PDB entry 8Y5F | electron microscopy, 3.13 A resolution | chains B and D of the 4 polymer chains in the assembly

[Chain B]
Name: Spermidine/putrescine transport system permease protein PotB
Source organism: Escherichia coli
Sequence (285 residues; row label = number of the first residue in the row):
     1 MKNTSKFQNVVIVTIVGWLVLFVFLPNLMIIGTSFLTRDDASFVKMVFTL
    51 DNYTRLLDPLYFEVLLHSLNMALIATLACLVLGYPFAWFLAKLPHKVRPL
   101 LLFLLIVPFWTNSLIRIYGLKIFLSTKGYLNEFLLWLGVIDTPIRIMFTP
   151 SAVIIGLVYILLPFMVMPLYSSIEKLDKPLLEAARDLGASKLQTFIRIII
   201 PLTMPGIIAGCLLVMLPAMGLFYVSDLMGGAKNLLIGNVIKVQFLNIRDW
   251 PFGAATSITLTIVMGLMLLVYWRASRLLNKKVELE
Unresolved in the structure: 1-6, 280-285

[Chain D]
Name: Spermidine/putrescine import ATP-binding protein PotA
Source organism: Escherichia coli
Notes: EC 7.6.2.11
UniProtKB: P69874 (POTA_ECOLI); residue numbers follow UniProt; this construct covers 1-378
Sequence (378 residues; numbered 1 to 378; the number before each row is that of its first residue):
     1 MGQSKKLNKQPSSLSPLVQLAGIRKCFDGKEVIPQLDLTINNGEFLTLLG
    51 PSGCGKTTVLRLIAGLETVDSGRIMLDNEDITHVPAENRYVNTVFQSYAL
   101 FPHMTVFENVAFGLRMQKTPAAEITPRVMEALRMVQLETFAQRKPHQLSG
   151 GQQQRVAIARAVVNKPRLLLLDQSLSALDYKLRKQMQNELKALQRKLGIT
   201 FVFVTHDQEEALTMSDRIVVMRDGRIEQDGTPREIYEEPKNLFVAGFIGE
   251 INMFNATVIERLDEQRVRANVEGRECNIYVNFAVEPGQKLHVLLRPEDLR
   301 VEEINDDNHAEGLIGYVRERNYKGMTLESVVELENGKMVMVSEFFNEDDP
   351 DFDHSLDQKMAINWVESWEVVLADEEHK
Unresolved in the structure: 1-15, 374-378
Sequence notes: engineered mutation Q173 (Glu in P69874)
UniProt features mapped onto this chain:
  - binding site (ATP): G50 to T57
  - mutagenesis: C26 (C26A: Lower ATPase activity and transport efficiency), F27 (F27L: Lower ATPase activity and transport efficiency), F45 (F45L: Lower ATPase activity and transport efficiency), C54 (C54T: Loss of ATPase activity and transport), L60 (L60F: Lower ATPase activity and transport efficiency), L76 (L76P: Lower ATPase activity and transport efficiency), V135 (V135M: Loss of ATPase activity and transport), D172 (D172N: Loss of ATPase activity and transport), C276 (C276A: Lower ATPase activity and transport efficiency), E297 (E297K/D: Lower ATPase activity and transport efficiency; E297Q: Loss of ATPase activity and transport)
Reported in the primary citation:
  - mutagenesis - F27A, T57A, S149A, D172A, E173Q: decreased catalytic activity
  - mutagenesis - R143A: unchanged catalytic activity

[Chain B / chain D interface]
Pairs across the interface (27):
  K178(B) - R61(D)
  L180(B) - A99(D)
  L180(B) - F101(D)  hydrophobic
  E182(B) - L66(D)
  E182(B) - F95(D)
  A183(B) - F95(D)  hydrophobic
  A183(B) - A99(D)  hydrophobic
  A183(B) - R160(D)
  R185(B) - E87(D)  salt bridge
  D186(B) - A64(D)
  D186(B) - L66(D)
  D186(B) - A86(D)
  D186(B) - N92(D)
  D186(B) - T93(D)
  D186(B) - F95(D)
  L187(B) - F112(D)  hydrophobic
  L187(B) - R160(D)
  G188(B) - M116(D)
  A189(B) - E87(D)
  A189(B) - M116(D)  hydrophobic
  Q193(B) - M116(D)
  R197(B) - H103(D)  hydrogen bond (backbone-side chain)
  R197(B) - F112(D)
  R197(B) - M116(D)  hydrogen bond
  I198(B) - F101(D)  hydrophobic
  I198(B) - F112(D)  hydrophobic
  L202(B) - H103(D)
Other interface residues (no listed pair), chain B (17 interface residues in all): P179, A184, P201, N279
Other interface residues (no listed pair), chain D (21 interface residues in all): G65, S97, L100, P102, G113, H146, N164

[In short]
17 residues of chain B and 21 residues of chain D are in contact; the contacts include 2 hydrogen bonds and 1
salt bridge. Polar pairs include R185(B)-E87(D), R197(B)-H103(D) and R197(B)-M116(D). From the paper: F27A,
T57A and S149A of chain D, among others, reduce catalytic activity; R143A of chain D leaves catalytic activity
unchanged; 6 substitutions were tested in all.
Chain B is Spermidine/putrescine transport system permease protein PotB and chain D is Spermidine/putrescine
import ATP-binding protein PotA, both from Escherichia coli; the structure, Cryo-EM structure of E.coli
spermidine transporter PotABC, was determined by electron microscopy, deposited together with 8Y5G, 8Y5H, 8Y5I
and 8ZX1.
